3N0H - chain A; structure by X-ray diffraction, 1.92 A resolution.

Chain A:
Protein: Dihydrofolate reductase
From: Homo sapiens
Notes: EC 1.5.1.3
Reference sequence: P00374 (DYR_HUMAN); residues 1-186 here correspond to UniProt positions 2-187 (UniProt number = residue number + 1)
Amino-acid sequence (186 residues; each row starts with the number of its first residue):
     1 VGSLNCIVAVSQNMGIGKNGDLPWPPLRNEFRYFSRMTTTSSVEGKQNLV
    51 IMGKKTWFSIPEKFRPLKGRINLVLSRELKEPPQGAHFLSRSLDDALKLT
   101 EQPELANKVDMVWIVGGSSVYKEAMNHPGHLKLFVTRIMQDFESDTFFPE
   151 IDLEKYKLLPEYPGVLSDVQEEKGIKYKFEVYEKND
Construct notes: engineered mutation Ser35 (Gln36 in P00374), Phe64 (Asn65 in P00374)
Ligand contacts:
  - trimethoprim (TOP), molecule 1: Ile7, Val8, Ala9, Glu30, Phe31, Tyr33, Phe34, Ser35, Met52, Thr56, Ile60, Phe64, Leu67, Val115, Tyr121, Thr136
  - trimethoprim (TOP), molecule 2: Gly20, Asp21, Leu22, Pro26, Phe31, Ser59, Ile60, Pro61, Lys63, Phe64

In short:
Bound to chain A: trimethoprim.
Chain A is Dihydrofolate reductase (Homo sapiens); the structure, hDHFR double mutant Q35S/N64F Trimethoprim
Binary Complex, was determined by X-ray diffraction (same publication as 3S3V).
